Entry 8YTX (X-ray diffraction, 2.53 A resolution); this record covers chains B and F of the 6 polymer chains in the assembly.

[Chain B]
Protein: Tubulin beta chain
Source organism: Sus scrofa
UniProt: A0A8D0VN39 (A0A8D0VN39_PIG); residue numbers follow UniProt; this construct covers 1-431
Sequence (431 residues; each row starts with the number of its first residue):
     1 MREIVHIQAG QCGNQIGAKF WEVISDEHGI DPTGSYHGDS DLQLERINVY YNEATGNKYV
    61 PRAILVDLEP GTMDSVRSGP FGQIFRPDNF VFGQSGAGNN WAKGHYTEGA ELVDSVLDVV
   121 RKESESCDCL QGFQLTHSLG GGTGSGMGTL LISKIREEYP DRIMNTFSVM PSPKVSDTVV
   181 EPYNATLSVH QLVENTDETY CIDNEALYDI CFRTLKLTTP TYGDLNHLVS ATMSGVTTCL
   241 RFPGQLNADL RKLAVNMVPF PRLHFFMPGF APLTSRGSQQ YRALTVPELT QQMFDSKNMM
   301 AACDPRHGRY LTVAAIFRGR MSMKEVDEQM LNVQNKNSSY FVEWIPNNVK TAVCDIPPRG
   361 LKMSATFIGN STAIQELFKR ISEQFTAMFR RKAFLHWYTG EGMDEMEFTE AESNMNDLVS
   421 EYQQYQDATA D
Not modelled in the structure: 1, 429-431

[Chain F]
Protein: Tubulin--tyrosine ligase
Source organism: Gallus gallus
Notes: EC 6.3.2.25
UniProt: A0A8C9FGJ1 (A0A8C9FGJ1_PAVCR); residues 1-378 here = UniProt positions 1-378
Sequence (380 residues; row label = number of the first residue in the row):
     1 MYTFVVRDEN SSVYAEVSRL LLATGQWKRL RKDNPRFNLM LGERNRLPFG RLGHEPGLVQ
    61 LVNYYRGADK LCRKASLVKL IKTSPELSES CTWFPESYVI YPTNLKTPVA PAQNGIRHLI
   121 NNTRTDEREV FLAAYNRRRE GREGNVWIAK SSAGAKGEGI LISSEASELL DFIDEQGQVH
   181 VIQKYLEKPL LLEPGHRKFD IRSWVLVDHL YNIYLYREGV LRTSSEPYNS ANFQDKTCHL
   241 TNHCIQKEYS KNYGRYEEGN EMFFEEFNQY LMDALNTTLE NSILLQIKHI IRSCLMCIEP
   301 AISTKHLHYQ SFQLFGFDFM VDEELKVWLI EVNGAPACAQ KLYAELCQGI VDVAISSVFP
   361 LADTGQKTSQ PTSIFIKLHH
Not modelled in the structure: 90, 99-184, 226, 232-237, 248-253, 255, 361-371
Sequence notes: expression tag (379-380)

[Interface between chain B and chain F]
Pairs across the interface (11; chain B residue first):
  Leu331(B) with Pro56(F); Gly57(F)
  Gln334(B) with Arg36(F)
  Asn335(B) with Arg36(F), hydrogen bond; Gly57(F); Leu58(F)
  Lys336(B) with Lys28(F), hydrogen bond (backbone-side chain)
  Ser338(B) with Leu30(F); Asn34(F), hydrogen bond
  Glu343(B) with Asp33(F)
  Asn347(B) with Arg36(F)
Also at the interface, not in a pair above, chain B (8 interface residues in all): Asn337
Also at the interface, not in a pair above, chain F (9 interface residues in all): Thr3

[Overview]
Chain B and chain F form an interface of 8 and 9 residues respectively, with 3 hydrogen bonds. Polar pairs
include Asn335(B)-Arg36(F), Lys336(B)-Lys28(F) and Ser338(B)-Asn34(F).
Chain B is Tubulin beta chain (Sus scrofa) and chain F is Tubulin--tyrosine ligase (Gallus gallus); the
structure, Tubulin-RB3-TTL in complex with compound SI9, was determined by X-ray diffraction together with
8YU9 and 8YUA from the same study.
